8COB - chains A and E of the 6 polymer chains in the assembly; structure by X-ray diffraction, 2.73 A resolution.

== Chain A (and E) ==
Name: Proliferating cell nuclear antigen
Organism: Homo sapiens
Notes: chain E of this document is another copy of the same molecule, construct and numbering; everything in this record applies to it too
UniProtKB: P12004 (PCNA_HUMAN); residue numbers follow UniProt; this construct covers 1-261
Amino-acid sequence (261 residues; row label = number of the first residue in the row):
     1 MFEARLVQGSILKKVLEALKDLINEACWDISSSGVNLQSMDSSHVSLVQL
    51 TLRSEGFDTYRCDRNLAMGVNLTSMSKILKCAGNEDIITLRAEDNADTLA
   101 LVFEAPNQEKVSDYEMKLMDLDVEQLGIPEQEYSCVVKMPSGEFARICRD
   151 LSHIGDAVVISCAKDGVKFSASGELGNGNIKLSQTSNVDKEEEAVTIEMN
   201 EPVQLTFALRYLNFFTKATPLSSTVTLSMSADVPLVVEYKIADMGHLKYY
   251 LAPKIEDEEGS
Not modelled in the structure: 93-96, 187-190, 256-261 (chain E: 94-96, 188-190, 256-261)
Swiss-Prot annotation at these positions:
  - DNA-binding region: Arg61 to Lys80
  - modified residue: Lys14 (N6-acetyllysine), Lys77 (N6-acetyllysine), Lys80 (N6-acetyllysine), Tyr211 (Phosphotyrosine), Lys248 (N6-acetyllysine)
  - cross-link (Glycyl lysine isopeptide (Lys-Gly)): Lys164 (interchain with G-Cter in SUMO2), Lys254 (interchain with G-Cter in SUMO2)
Cystine bridges: Cys135-Cys162

== Chain A / chain E interface ==
Pairs across the interface (34; chain A residue first):
  Glu143(A) - Glu109(E)
  Glu143(A) - Lys110(E)  salt bridge
  Arg146(A) - Lys80(E)
  Arg146(A) - Cys81(E)
  Arg146(A) - Ala82(E)
  Asp150(A) - Cys81(E)
  Asp150(A) - Tyr114(E)
  His153(A) - Cys81(E)
  Ile154(A) - Tyr114(E)  hydrophobic
  Gly173(A) - Lys117(E)
  Glu174(A) - Lys117(E)
  Leu175(A) - Lys77(E)
  Leu175(A) - Ile78(E)  hydrophobic
  Leu175(A) - Met116(E)
  Leu175(A) - Lys117(E)
  Gly176(A) - Glu115(E)
  Asn177(A) - Tyr114(E)
  Asn177(A) - Glu115(E)  hydrogen bond (backbone-backbone)
  Gly178(A) - Asp113(E)
  Gly178(A) - Tyr114(E)
  Asn179(A) - Ser112(E)
  Asn179(A) - Asp113(E)  hydrogen bond (backbone-backbone)
  Asn179(A) - Glu115(E)
  Ile180(A) - Lys110(E)
  Ile180(A) - Val111(E)
  Ile180(A) - Ser112(E)
  Lys181(A) - Glu109(E)
  Lys181(A) - Lys110(E)
  Lys181(A) - Val111(E)  hydrogen bond (backbone-backbone)
  Lys181(A) - Asp113(E)
  Leu182(A) - Glu109(E)
  Ser183(A) - Glu109(E)  hydrogen bond (backbone-backbone)
  Thr185(A) - Glu109(E)
  Val195(A) - Glu109(E)
Also at the interface, not in a pair above, chain A (21 interface residues in all): Ile147, Leu151, Gln184
Also at the interface, not in a pair above, chain E (17 interface residues in all): Ser74, Gly83, Asn107

== Overview ==
Chain A and chain E form an interface of 21 and 17 residues respectively, with 4 hydrogen bonds and 1 salt
bridge. Polar pairs include Glu143(A)-Lys110(E), Asn177(A)-Glu115(E) and Asn179(A)-Asp113(E).
Chain A and chain E are both Proliferating cell nuclear antigen (Homo sapiens); the structure, Crystal
structure of human PCNA in complex with ERCC6L2 PIP box peptide, was determined by X-ray diffraction.
